Entry 6JW3 (X-ray diffraction, 3.10 A resolution); this record covers chains A and I of the 3 polymer chains in the assembly.

== Chain A ==
Protein: TAL effector
Source organism: Xanthomonas campestris pv. armoraciae
Sequence (499 residues; each row starts with the number of its first residue):
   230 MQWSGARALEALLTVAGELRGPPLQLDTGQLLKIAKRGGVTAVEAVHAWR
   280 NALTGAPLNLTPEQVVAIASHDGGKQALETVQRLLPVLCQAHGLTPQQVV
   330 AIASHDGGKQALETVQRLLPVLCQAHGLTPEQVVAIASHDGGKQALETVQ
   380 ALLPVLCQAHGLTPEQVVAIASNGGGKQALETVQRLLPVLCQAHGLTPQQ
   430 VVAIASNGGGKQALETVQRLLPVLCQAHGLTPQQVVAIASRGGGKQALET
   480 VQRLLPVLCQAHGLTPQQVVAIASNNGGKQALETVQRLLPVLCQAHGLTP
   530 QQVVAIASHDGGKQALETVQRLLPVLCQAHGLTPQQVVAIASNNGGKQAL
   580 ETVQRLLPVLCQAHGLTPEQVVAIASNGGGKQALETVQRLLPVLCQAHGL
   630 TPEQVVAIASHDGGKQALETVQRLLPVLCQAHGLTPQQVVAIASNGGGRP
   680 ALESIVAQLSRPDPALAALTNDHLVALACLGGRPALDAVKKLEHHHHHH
Disordered / not traced: 727-728

== Chain I ==
Molecule: 17-nt DNA strand
Sequence (17 nucleotides; numbered -2 to 14; the number before each row is that of its first residue; numbers below 1 keep their minus sign (DT-2 is residue -2)):
    -2 TGTCCCTTCGCGTCTCT
Modified residues: 5CM (5-methyl-2'-deoxy-cytidine-5'-monophosphate) at position 6

== Chain A / chain I interface ==
Pairs across the interface (72; chain A residue first):
  Arg266(A) - DC2(I)  base contact
  Val269(A) - DG-1(I)  phosphate contact
  Thr270(A) - DG-1(I)  phosphate contact
  Thr270(A) - DT0(I)  phosphate contact
  Asp301(A) - DT0(I)  base contact
  Asp301(A) - DC1(I)  hydrogen bond to the base
  Gly302(A) - DT0(I)  phosphate contact
  Gly302(A) - DC1(I)  phosphate contact
  Lys304(A) - DT0(I)  phosphate contact
  Gln305(A) - DT0(I)  phosphate contact
  Asp335(A) - DC2(I)  hydrogen bond to the base
  Gly336(A) - DC1(I)  phosphate contact
  Gly336(A) - DC2(I)  phosphate contact
  Lys338(A) - DC1(I)  phosphate contact
  Gln339(A) - DC1(I)  hydrogen bond to the phosphate
  Gln339(A) - DC2(I)  phosphate contact
  Asp369(A) - DC3(I)  hydrogen bond to the base
  Gly370(A) - DC2(I)  phosphate contact
  Gly370(A) - DC3(I)  phosphate contact
  Lys372(A) - DC2(I)  phosphate contact
  Gln373(A) - DC2(I)  hydrogen bond to the phosphate
  Gln373(A) - DC3(I)  phosphate contact
  Gly403(A) - DT4(I)  base contact
  Gly404(A) - DC3(I)  phosphate contact
  Gly404(A) - DT4(I)  phosphate contact
  Lys406(A) - DC3(I)  phosphate contact
  Gln407(A) - DC3(I)  hydrogen bond to the phosphate
  Gln407(A) - DT4(I)  phosphate contact
  Gly437(A) - DT5(I)  base contact
  Gly438(A) - DT4(I)  sugar contact
  Gly438(A) - DT5(I)  phosphate contact
  Lys440(A) - DT4(I)  phosphate contact
  Gln441(A) - DT4(I)  hydrogen bond to the phosphate
  Gln441(A) - DT5(I)  phosphate contact
  Lys474(A) - DT5(I)  phosphate contact
  Gln475(A) - DT5(I)  hydrogen bond to the phosphate
  Gln475(A) - 5CM_6(I)  phosphate contact
  Asn505(A) - 5CM_6(I)  base contact
  Asn505(A) - DG7(I)  hydrogen bond to the base
  Gly506(A) - 5CM_6(I)  phosphate contact
  Gly506(A) - DG7(I)  phosphate contact
  Lys508(A) - 5CM_6(I)  phosphate contact
  Gln509(A) - 5CM_6(I)  hydrogen bond to the phosphate
  Gln509(A) - DG7(I)  phosphate contact
  Asp539(A) - DC8(I)  hydrogen bond to the base
  Gly540(A) - DG7(I)  phosphate contact
  Gly540(A) - DC8(I)  phosphate contact
  Lys542(A) - DG7(I)  phosphate contact
  Gln543(A) - DG7(I)  hydrogen bond to the phosphate
  Asn573(A) - DC8(I)  base contact
  Asn573(A) - DG9(I)  hydrogen bond to the base
  Gly574(A) - DC8(I)  phosphate contact
  Gly574(A) - DG9(I)  phosphate contact
  Lys576(A) - DC8(I)  phosphate contact
  Gln577(A) - DC8(I)  hydrogen bond to the phosphate
  Gln577(A) - DG9(I)  phosphate contact
  Gly607(A) - DT10(I)  base contact
  Gly608(A) - DT10(I)  phosphate contact
  Gln611(A) - DG9(I)  hydrogen bond to the phosphate
  Gln611(A) - DT10(I)  phosphate contact
  Asp641(A) - DC11(I)  hydrogen bond to the base
  Gly642(A) - DC11(I)  phosphate contact
  Lys644(A) - DT10(I)  salt bridge to the phosphate
  Gln645(A) - DT10(I)  hydrogen bond to the phosphate
  Gly675(A) - DT12(I)  base contact
  Gly676(A) - DT12(I)  base contact
  Arg678(A) - DC11(I)  salt bridge to the phosphate
  Pro679(A) - DC11(I)  phosphate contact
  Arg712(A) - DC11(I)  hydrogen bond to the phosphate
  Arg712(A) - DT12(I)  salt bridge to the phosphate
  Pro713(A) - DT12(I)  phosphate contact
  Pro713(A) - DC13(I)  phosphate contact
Interface residues without a listed pair, chain A (55 interface residues in all): Gly267, Gly303, Gly471, Gly472, Lys610

== Overview ==
55 residues of chain A face 15 of chain I across their interface, with 18 hydrogen bonds and 3 salt bridges.
Polar pairs include Asp301(A)-DC1(I), Asp335(A)-DC2(I) and Asp369(A)-DC3(I).
Chain A is TAL effector (Xanthomonas campestris pv. armoraciae) and chain I is a 17-nt DNA strand; the
structure, Degenerate RVD RG forms a distinct loop conformation, was determined by X-ray diffraction,
deposited together with 6JVZ, 6JW0, 6JW1, 6JW2, 6JW4 and 6JW5.
